2NQB - chains J and B of the 10 polymer chains in the assembly; structure by X-ray diffraction, 2.30 A resolution.

Chain J:
Molecule: alpha-satellite DNA
From: Homo sapiens
Sequence (146 nucleotides; each row starts with the number of its first residue):
   147 ATCAATATCCACCTGCAGATTCTACCAAAAGTGTATTTGGAAACTGCTCC
   197 ATCAAAAGGCATGTTCAGCGGAATTCCGCTGAACATGCCTTTTGATGGAG
   247 CAGTTTCCAAATACACTTTTGGTAGAATCTGCAGGTGGATATTGAT

Chain B:
Name: Histone H4
From: Drosophila melanogaster
Reference sequence: P84040 (H4_DROME); residues 1-102 here = UniProt positions 1-102
Sequence (103 residues; numbered 0 to 102; the number before each row is that of its first residue; numbering starts at 0):
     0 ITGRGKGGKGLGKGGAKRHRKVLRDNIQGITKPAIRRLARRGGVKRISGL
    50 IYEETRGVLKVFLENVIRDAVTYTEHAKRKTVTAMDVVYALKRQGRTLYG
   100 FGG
Not modelled in the structure: 0-21
Sequence notes: expression tag (0)

How chain J and chain B interact:
Residue-residue contacts (14; chain J residue first):
  DG227(J) with Arg-45(B), sugar contact; Ile-46(B), sugar contact; Ser-47(B), phosphate contact; Gly-48(B), hydrogen bond to the phosphate
  DA228(J) with Arg-35(B), salt bridge to the phosphate; Arg-45(B), phosphate contact; Ile-46(B), hydrogen bond to the phosphate
  DT236(J) with Arg-23(B), hydrogen bond to the phosphate
  DT237(J) with Arg-23(B), salt bridge to the phosphate
  DG246(J) with Lys-79(B), phosphate contact; Thr-80(B), phosphate contact
  DC247(J) with Arg-78(B), phosphate contact; Lys-79(B), hydrogen bond to the phosphate; Thr-80(B), hydrogen bond to the phosphate
Also at the interface, not in a pair above, chain J (8 interface residues in all): DA229, DA248
Also at the interface, not in a pair above, chain B (12 interface residues in all): Arg-39, Lys-44, Lys-77

Overview:
8 residues of chain J face 12 of chain B across their interface; the contacts include 5 hydrogen bonds and 2
salt bridges. Among the polar pairs are DG227(J)/Gly-48(B), DA228(J)/Ile-46(B) and DT236(J)/Arg-23(B).
Chain J is alpha-satellite DNA (Homo sapiens) and chain B is Histone H4 (Drosophila melanogaster); the
structure, Drosophila Nucleosome Structure, was determined by X-ray diffraction.
